1T0M - chains A and P of the 3 polymer chains in the assembly; structure by X-ray diffraction, 2.00 A resolution.

[Chain A]
Protein: H-2 class I histocompatibility antigen, K-B alpha chain
Source organism: Mus musculus
Reference sequence: P01901 (HA1B_MOUSE); residues 1-278 here correspond to UniProt positions 22-299 (UniProt number = residue number + 21)
Amino-acid sequence (278 residues; each row starts with the number of its first residue):
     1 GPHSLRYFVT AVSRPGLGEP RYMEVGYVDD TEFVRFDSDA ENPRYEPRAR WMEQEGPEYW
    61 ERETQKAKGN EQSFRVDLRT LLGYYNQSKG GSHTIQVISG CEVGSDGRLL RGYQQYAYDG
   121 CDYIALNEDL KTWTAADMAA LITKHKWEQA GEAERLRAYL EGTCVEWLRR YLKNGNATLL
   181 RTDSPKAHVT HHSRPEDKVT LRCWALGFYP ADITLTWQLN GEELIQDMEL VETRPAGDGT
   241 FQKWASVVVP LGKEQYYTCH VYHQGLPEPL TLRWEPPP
Cystine bridges: Cys101-Cys164, Cys203-Cys259
UniProt features mapped onto this chain:
  - region: Glu275 to Pro278 (Connecting peptide)
  - glycosylation (N-linked (GlcNAc...) asparagine): Asn86, Asn176

[Chain P]
Protein: Glycoprotein B
Reference sequence: P06436 (VGLB_HHV1F); residues 1-8 here correspond to UniProt positions 498-505 (UniProt number = residue number + 497)
Amino-acid sequence (8 residues; numbered 1 to 8; the number before each row is that of its first residue):
     1 SSIEFARL

[Chain A / chain P interface]
Contacting residue pairs - 39 pairs, chain A then chain P:
  Tyr7(A) with Ser1(P), hydrogen bond (side chain-backbone); Ser2(P)
  Val9(A) with Phe5(P), hydrophobic
  Glu24(A) with Ser2(P), hydrogen bond
  Tyr45(A) with Ser2(P)
  Glu63(A) with Ser1(P), hydrogen bond
  Lys66(A) with Ser1(P), hydrogen bond; Ser2(P), hydrogen bond (side chain-backbone)
  Asn70(A) with Ile3(P), hydrogen bond (side chain-backbone); Glu4(P); Phe5(P), hydrogen bond (side chain-backbone)
  Ser73(A) with Arg7(P), hydrogen bond
  Phe74(A) with Phe5(P), hydrophobic
  Val76(A) with Arg7(P)
  Asp77(A) with Ala6(P); Arg7(P); Leu8(P), hydrogen bond (side chain-backbone)
  Thr80(A) with Leu8(P)
  Leu81(A) with Leu8(P), hydrophobic
  Tyr84(A) with Leu8(P), hydrogen bond (side chain-backbone)
  Val97(A) with Phe5(P), hydrophobic
  Gln114(A) with Phe5(P)
  Tyr116(A) with Phe5(P); Leu8(P), hydrophobic
  Thr143(A) with Leu8(P), hydrogen bond (side chain-backbone)
  Lys146(A) with Leu8(P), hydrogen bond (side chain-backbone)
  Trp147(A) with Ala6(P); Arg7(P), hydrogen bond (side chain-backbone); Leu8(P), hydrophobic
  Glu152(A) with Ala6(P)
  Arg155(A) with Ile3(P); Glu4(P), hydrogen bond (side chain-backbone); Ala6(P)
  Leu156(A) with Ile3(P), hydrophobic
  Tyr159(A) with Ser1(P), hydrogen bond (side chain-backbone); Ser2(P); Ile3(P)
  Trp167(A) with Ser1(P)
  Tyr171(A) with Ser1(P), hydrogen bond (side chain-backbone)
Interface residues without a listed pair, chain A (31 interface residues in all): Leu5, Tyr22, Ile95, Ser99, Tyr123

[In short]
The interface between chain A and chain P involves 31 residues on one side and 8 on the other, with 16
hydrogen bonds. Among the polar pairs are Tyr7(A)-Ser1(P), Glu24(A)-Ser2(P) and Glu63(A)-Ser1(P).
Chain A is H-2 class I histocompatibility antigen, K-B alpha chain (Mus musculus) and chain P is Glycoprotein
B; the structure, Conformational switch in polymorphic H-2K molecules containing an HSV peptide, was
determined by X-ray diffraction (same publication as 1T0N).
